PDB entry 2A1T | X-ray diffraction, 2.80 A resolution | chains D and R of the 6 polymer chains in the assembly

Chain D:
Protein: Acyl-CoA dehydrogenase, medium-chain specific, mitochondrial precursor
Source organism: Homo sapiens
Notes: EC 1.3.99.3
Reference sequence: P11310 (ACADM_HUMAN); residues -24 to 396 here correspond to UniProt positions 1-421 (UniProt number = residue number + 25)
Sequence (421 residues; numbered -24 to 396; the number before each row is that of its first residue; numbers below 1 keep their minus sign (Met-24 is residue -24)):
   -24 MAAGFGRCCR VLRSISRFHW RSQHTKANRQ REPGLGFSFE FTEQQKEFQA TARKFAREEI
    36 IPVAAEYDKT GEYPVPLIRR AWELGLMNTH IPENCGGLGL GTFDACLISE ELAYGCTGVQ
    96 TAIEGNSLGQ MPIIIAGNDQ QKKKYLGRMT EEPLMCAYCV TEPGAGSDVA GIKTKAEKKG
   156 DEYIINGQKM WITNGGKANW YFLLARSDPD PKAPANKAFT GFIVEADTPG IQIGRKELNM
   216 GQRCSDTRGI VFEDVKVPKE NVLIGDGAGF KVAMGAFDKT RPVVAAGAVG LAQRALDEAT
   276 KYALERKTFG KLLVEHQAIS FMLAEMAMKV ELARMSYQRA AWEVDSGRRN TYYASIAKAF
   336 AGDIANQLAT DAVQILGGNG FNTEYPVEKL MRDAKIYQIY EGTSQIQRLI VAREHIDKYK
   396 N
Not modelled in the structure: -24 to 9
Swiss-Prot annotation at these positions:
  - active site: Glu376 (Proton acceptor)
  - binding site (FAD): Tyr133 to Ser142, Trp166 to Thr168, Arg281 to Thr283, His291, Gln292, Gln349 to Gly353, Glu376 to Gln380
  - binding site (octanoyl-CoA): Ser142, Asp253, Arg256, Glu376
  - modified residue: Lys44 (N6-acetyllysine), Lys154 (N6-succinyllysine), Lys187 (N6-acetyllysine), Lys192 (N6-acetyllysine), Lys234 (N6-acetyllysine), Lys246 (N6-acetyllysine), Lys254 (N6-acetyllysine), Lys276 (N6-acetyllysine), Thr326 (Phosphothreonine)
Ligand contacts:
  - FAD (flavin-adenine dinucleotide), molecule 1: Tyr133, Cys134, Val135, Thr136, Ala140, Gly141, Ser142, Asp143, Met165, Trp166, Ile167, Thr168, Asn214, Thr222, Ile371, Ile374, Tyr375, Glu376, Thr378, Gln380, Leu384
  - FAD, molecule 2: Tyr277, Arg281, Thr283, Phe284, Leu288, His291, Ala293, Ile294, Gln349, Ile350, Leu351, Gly352, Gly353, Asn354, Phe356
  - FAD, molecule 3: Asn357, Glu359, Tyr360

Chain R:
Protein: Electron transfer flavoprotein alpha-subunit, mitochondrial precursor
Source organism: Homo sapiens
Reference sequence: P13804 (ETFA_HUMAN); residues 1-333 here = UniProt positions 1-333
Sequence (333 residues; row label = number of the first residue in the row):
     1 MFRAAAPGQL RRAASLLRFQ STLVIAEHAN DSLAPITLNT ITAATRLGGE VSCLVAGTKC
    61 DKVAQDLCKV AGIAKVLVAQ HDVYKGLLPE ELTPLILATQ KQFNYTHICA GASAFGKNLL
   121 PRVAAKLEVA PISDIIAIKS PDTFVRTIYA GNALCTVKCD EKVKVFSVRG TSFDAAATSG
   181 GSASSEKASS TSPVEISEWL DQKLTKSDRP ELTGAKVVVS GGRGLKSGEN FKLLYDLADQ
   241 LHAAVGASRA AVDAGFVPND MQVGQTGKIV APELYIAVGI SGAIQHLAGM KDSKTIVAIN
   301 KDPEAPIFQV ADYGIVADLF KVVPEMTEIL KKK
Not modelled in the structure: 1-17, 206-208
Swiss-Prot annotation at these positions:
  - binding site (FAD): Arg223, Ser248, Val263 to Thr266, Ser281 to His286, Asn300, Asp318, Leu319
  - modified residue: Lys59 (N6-acetyllysine), Lys62 (N6-acetyllysine), Lys69 (N6-acetyllysine), Lys75 (N6-acetyllysine), Lys85 (N6-acetyllysine), Thr93 (Phosphothreonine), Lys101 (N6-acetyllysine), Lys139 (N6-acetyllysine), Ser140 (Phosphoserine), Lys158 (N6-acetyllysine), Lys164 (N6-acetyllysine), Lys187 (N6-succinyllysine), Lys203 (N6-acetyllysine), Lys216 (N6-succinyllysine), Lys226 (N6-acetyllysine), Lys232 (N6-acetyllysine), Lys301 (N6-succinyllysine)
  - natural variant: Gly116 (G116R: In GA2A), Val157 (V157G: In GA2A), Thr171 (T171I: Decreased protein stability), Thr266 (T266M: In GA2A)
  - mutagenesis: Arg249 (R249A: Loss of electron transfer activity)
Ligand contacts: FAD (flavin-adenine dinucleotide): Gly222, Arg223, Gly224, Lys226, Ser248, Arg249, Ala250, Ala251, Gln262, Val263, Gly264, Gln265, Thr266, Gly267, Gly279, Ile280, Ser281, Gly282, Ala283, Gln285, His286, Ile299, Asn300, Lys301, Asp302, Ala305, Ala317, Asp318, Leu319, Phe320

How chain D and chain R interact:
Pairs across the interface - 8 pairs, chain D then chain R:
  Tyr277(D) with Ile284(R), hydrophobic
  Glu280(D) with Lys291(R), salt bridge
  Arg281(D) with Ile284(R)
  Asn354(D) with Gln285(R), hydrogen bond
  Glu359(D) with Gln265(R); Thr266(R)
  Tyr360(D) with Gln265(R); Gln285(R)
Also at the interface, not in a pair above, chain R (6 interface residues in all): Ala288

Overview:
The chain D/chain R interface involves 6 residues from each chain, with 1 hydrogen bond and 1 salt bridge.
Among the polar pairs are Glu280(D)-Lys291(R) and Asn354(D)-Gln285(R). One flavin-adenine dinucleotide
molecule is bound between chain D and chain R.
Chain D is Acyl-CoA dehydrogenase, medium-chain specific, mitochondrial precursor and chain R is Electron
transfer flavoprotein alpha-subunit, mitochondrial precursor, both from Homo sapiens; the structure, Structure
of the human MCAD:ETF E165betaA complex, was determined by X-ray diffraction together with 2A1U from the same
study.
